7O5H - chains A and K of the 15 polymer chains in the assembly; structure by electron microscopy, 3.10 A resolution.

# Chain A
Molecule: 16S rRNA
Source organism: Escherichia coli
Sequence (964 nucleotides; row label = number of the first residue in the row; note: 566 numbers in that range are skipped by the numbering (no residue carries them; nothing is unmodelled there)):
     1 AAAUUGAAGAGUUUGAUCAUGGCUCAGAUUGAACGCUGGCGGCAGGCCUA
    51 ACACAUGCAAGUCGAACGGUAACAGGA
    92 UUGCUGACGAGUGGCGGACGGGUGAGUAAUGUCUGGGAAACUGCCUGAUG
   142 GAGGGGGAUAACUACUGGAAACGGUAGCUAAUACCGCAUAACGUCGCAAG
   192 ACCAAAGAGGGGGACCUUCGGGCCUCUUGCCAUCGGAUGUGCCCAGAUGG
   242 GAUUAGCUAGUAGGUGGGGUAACGGCUCACCUAGGCGACGAUCCCUAGCU
   292 GGUCUGAGAGGAUGACCAGCCACACUGGAACUGAGACACGGUCCAGACUC
   342 CUACGGGAGGCAGCAGUGGGGAAUAUUGCACAAUGGGCGCAAGCCUGAUG
   392 CAGCCAUGCCGCGUGUAUGAAGAAGGCCUUCGGGUUGUAAAGUACUUUCA
   442 GCGGGGAGGAAGGGAGUAAAGUUAAUACCUUUGCUCAUUGACGUUACCCG
   492 CAGAAGAAGCACCGGCUAACUCCGUGCCAGCAGCCGCGGUAAUACGGAGG
   542 GUGCAAGCGUUAAUCGGAAUUACUGGGCGUAAAGCGCACGCAGGCGGUUU
   592 GUUAAGUCAGAUGUGAAAUCCCCGGGCUCAACCUGGGAACUGCAUCUGAU
   642 ACUGGCAAGCUUGAGUCUCGUAGAGGGGGGUAGAAUUCCAGGUGUAGCGG
   692 UGAAAUGCGUAGAGAUCUGGAGGAAUACCGGUGGCGAAGGCGGCCCCCUG
   742 GACGAAGACUGACGCUCAGGUGCGAAAGCGUGGGGAGCAAACAGGAU
   796 CCUGGUAGUCCACGCCGUAAACGAUGUCGACUUGGAGGUUGUGCC
   846 GGCGUGGCUUCCGGAGCUAACGCGUUAAGUCGACCGCCUGGGGAGUACGG
   896 CCGCAAGGUUAAAACUCAAAUGAAUUGAC
  1068 GCUCGUGUUGUGAAAUGUUGGGU
  1095 UCCCGCAACGAGCG
  1392 GUACA
  1507 AACCGUAGGGGAACCUGCGGUUGG
Metal / ion sites: Mg2+ site 1: G11, U12, G22; Mg2+ site 2 near G21 (its only coordinating residue here); Mg2+ site 3 near A33 (its only coordinating residue here); Mg2+ site 4 near G46 (its only coordinating residue here); Mg2+ site 5: C48, G115; Mg2+ site 6 near A53 (its only coordinating residue here); Mg2+ site 7: A59, U387; Mg2+ site 8: G61, U62, G105; Mg2+ site 9 near A71 (its only coordinating residue here); Mg2+ site 10 near G100 (its only coordinating residue here); Mg2+ site 11: G107, G326; Mg2+ site 12: A109, G331; 79 more Mg2+ sites not listed
From the paper describing this entry:
  - contacts within the chain: G1515-A1518 (pi stacking)
  - conformationally variable residues (side-chain flip): G1516, A1519

# Chain K
Name: 30S ribosomal protein S11
Source organism: Escherichia coli
Reference sequence: A0A5I5F5V9 (A0A5I5F5V9_SALET); residues 13-129 here = UniProt positions 13-129
Sequence (117 residues; each row starts with the number of its first residue):
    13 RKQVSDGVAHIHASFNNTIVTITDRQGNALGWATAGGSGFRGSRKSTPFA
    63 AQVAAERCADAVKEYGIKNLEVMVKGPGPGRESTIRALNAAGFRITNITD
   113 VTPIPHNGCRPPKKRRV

# Interface between chain A and chain K
Residue-residue contacts (72; chain A residue first):
  G674(A) with His118(K), base contact
  A675(A) with Ile116(K), hydrogen bond to the sugar; Pro117(K), base contact; His118(K), hydrogen bond to the base; Gly120(K), base contact
  A676(A) with Pro115(K), phosphate contact; Ile116(K), sugar contact; Pro117(K), sugar contact; Cys121(K), base contact
  U677(A) with Pro115(K), phosphate contact; Cys121(K), base contact
  G683(A) with Gly39(K), hydrogen bond to the base; Asn40(K), base contact
  U684(A) with Asn40(K), sugar contact; Ala41(K), hydrogen bond to the sugar
  G685(A) with Ala41(K), sugar contact; Trp44(K), hydrogen bond to the sugar
  U686(A) with Trp44(K), hydrogen bond to the sugar
  A687(A) with Trp44(K), sugar contact
  G688(A) with Thr46(K), hydrogen bond to the phosphate; Gly49(K), phosphate contact
  C689(A) with Asn29(K), hydrogen bond to the phosphate; Thr46(K), hydrogen bond to the phosphate; Gly48(K), phosphate contact; Lys57(K), salt bridge to the phosphate
  G690(A) with Asn29(K), hydrogen bond to the phosphate; Arg53(K), hydrogen bond to the base
  G691(A) with Asn28(K), hydrogen bond to the phosphate; Arg53(K), hydrogen bond to the base; Lys57(K), hydrogen bond to the base
  U692(A) with Asn28(K), hydrogen bond to the phosphate; Gly54(K), base contact; Arg127(K), salt bridge to the phosphate
  G693(A) with Ser55(K), hydrogen bond to the phosphate; Arg127(K), salt bridge to the phosphate
  A694(A) with Gly54(K), phosphate contact; Ser55(K), hydrogen bond to the phosphate
  A695(A) with Arg53(K), salt bridge to the phosphate; Gly54(K), phosphate contact
  A696(A) with Arg53(K), salt bridge to the phosphate
  A704(A) with Trp44(K), base contact
  G705(A) with Trp44(K), base contact
  A706(A) with Thr33(K), hydrogen bond to the sugar; Ala41(K), base contact
  U707(A) with His22(K), phosphate contact; Thr35(K), sugar contact; Gly39(K), hydrogen bond to the sugar; Lys87(K), salt bridge to the phosphate
  C708(A) with His22(K), phosphate contact; Gln38(K), hydrogen bond to the sugar; Gly39(K), sugar contact
  G714(A) with Cys121(K), hydrogen bond to the base
  A715(A) with Gly120(K), base contact
  A716(A) with Asn119(K), hydrogen bond to the sugar; Gly120(K), sugar contact
  U717(A) with Asn119(K), sugar contact
  A718(A) with His118(K), stacking on the base; Asn119(K), sugar contact
  G778(A) with Arg122(K), hydrogen bond to the sugar
  C779(A) with Arg122(K), hydrogen bond to the sugar; Pro123(K), sugar contact; Pro124(K), phosphate contact; Lys125(K), phosphate contact
  A780(A) with Lys125(K), hydrogen bond to the phosphate
  C796(A) with Arg127(K), hydrogen bond to the sugar; Arg128(K), phosphate contact
  C797(A) with Arg127(K), salt bridge to the phosphate
  A1507(A) with Arg128(K), salt bridge to the phosphate
  G1523(A) with Lys125(K), salt bridge to the phosphate
  C1524(A) with Arg122(K), salt bridge to the phosphate; Lys125(K), salt bridge to the phosphate
  G1525(A) with Arg122(K), salt bridge to the phosphate
Also at the interface, not in a pair above, chain A (38 interface residues in all): A777
Also at the interface, not in a pair above, chain K (36 interface residues in all): Arg13, Lys14, Ser26, Ile31, Leu42

# In short
Chain A and chain K form an interface of 38 and 36 residues respectively, with 26 hydrogen bonds, 12 salt
bridges and 1 aromatic stacking contact. Polar contacts include A675(A)-His118(K), G683(A)-Gly39(K) and
G690(A)-Arg53(K). The paper reports conformational variability at G1516(A) and A1519(A); contacts within the
chain involving A1518(A) and G1515(A).
Here chain A is 16S rRNA and chain K is 30S ribosomal protein S11, both from Escherichia coli. Entry 7O5H
(Ribosomal methyltransferase KsgA bound to small ribosomal subunit) was determined by electron microscopy.
